Entry 4JVC (X-ray diffraction, 2.50 A resolution); this record covers chain A.

[Chain A]
Name: Transcriptional regulator MvfR
From: Pseudomonas aeruginosa
Notes: fragment: co-inducer binding domain
UniProt: Q02IG8 (Q02IG8_PSEAB); residues 94-309 here = UniProt positions 94-309
Chain sequence (216 residues; each row starts with the number of its first residue):
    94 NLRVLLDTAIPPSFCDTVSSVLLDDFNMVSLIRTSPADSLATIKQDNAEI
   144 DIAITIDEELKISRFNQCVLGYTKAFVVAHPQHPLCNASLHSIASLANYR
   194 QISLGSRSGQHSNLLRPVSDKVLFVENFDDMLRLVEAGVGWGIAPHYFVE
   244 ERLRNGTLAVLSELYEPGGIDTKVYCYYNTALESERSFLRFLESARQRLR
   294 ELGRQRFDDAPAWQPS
Unresolved in the structure: 297-309
What the authors report for this chain:
  - binding site for (4R)-2-methylpentane-2,4-diol: V211, I236, Y258
  - self-association interface (contacts with another copy of this molecule); pairs are residue here / residue on that copy: S112-S112 (hydrogen bond), S123-S123, E259-K266 (salt bridge)
  - mutagenesis - I186A, L207A, I236F: decreased signaling
  - mutagenesis - L207E: decreased signaling in response to HHQ
  - mutagenesis - L207E: decreased signaling in response to PQS

[In short]
From the paper: a binding site for (4R)-2-methylpentane-2,4-diol at V211, I236 and Y258; I186A, L207A and
I236F reduce signaling.
Chain A is Transcriptional regulator MvfR (Pseudomonas aeruginosa); the structure, Crystal structure of PqsR
co-inducer binding domain, was determined by X-ray diffraction (same publication as 4JVD and 4JVI).
